Entry 6BZZ (X-ray diffraction, 2.05 A resolution); this record covers chain A.

[Chain A]
Name: Halogenase PltM
Source organism: Pseudomonas fluorescens (strain ATCC BAA-477 / NRRL B-23932 / Pf-5)
Notes: EC 3.8.1.1
UniProt: Q4KCZ3 (Q4KCZ3_PSEF5); numbering as in UniProt (aligned over 1-502)
Chain sequence (522 residues; row label = number of the first residue in the row; numbers below 1 keep their minus sign (Met-19 is residue -19)):
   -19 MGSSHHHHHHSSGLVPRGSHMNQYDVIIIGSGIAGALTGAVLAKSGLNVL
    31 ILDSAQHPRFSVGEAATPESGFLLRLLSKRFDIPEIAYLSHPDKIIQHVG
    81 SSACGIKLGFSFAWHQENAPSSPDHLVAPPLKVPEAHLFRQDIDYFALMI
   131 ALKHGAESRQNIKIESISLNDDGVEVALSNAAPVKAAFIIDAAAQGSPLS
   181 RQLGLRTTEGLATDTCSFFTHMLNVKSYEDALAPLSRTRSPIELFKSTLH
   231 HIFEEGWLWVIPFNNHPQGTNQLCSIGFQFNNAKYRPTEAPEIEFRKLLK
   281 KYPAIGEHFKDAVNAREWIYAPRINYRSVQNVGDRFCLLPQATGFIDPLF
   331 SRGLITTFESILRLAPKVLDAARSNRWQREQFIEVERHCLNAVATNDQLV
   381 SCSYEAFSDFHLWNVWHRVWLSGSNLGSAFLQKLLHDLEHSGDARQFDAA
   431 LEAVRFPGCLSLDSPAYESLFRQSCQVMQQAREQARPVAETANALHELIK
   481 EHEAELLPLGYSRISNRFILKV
Disordered / not traced: -19 to 1, 502
Sequence notes: initiating methionine (-19); expression tag (-18 to 0)
Metal / ion sites: Ca2+ near Asp5 (its only coordinating residue here)
Ligand contacts: FAD (flavin-adenine dinucleotide): Val42, Gly43, Ala174, Gln175, Ser197, Phe199, Trp239, Ile304, Tyr306, Gln321, Phe325, Pro328
From the paper describing this entry:
  - conformationally variable residues (loop rearrangement, side-chain flip): Ala172 to Pro178, Gln321
  - catalytic residues: Lys87 (proposed by the authors, not directly observed)

[In short]
Ligands of chain A: flavin-adenine dinucleotide. The paper reports the catalytic residue Lys87; conformational
variability at Ala172 and Gln321.
Chain A is Halogenase PltM (Pseudomonas fluorescens (strain ATCC BAA-477 / NRRL B-23932 / Pf-5)); the
structure, Crystal structure of halogenase PltM in complex with partially bound FAD, was determined by X-ray
diffraction, deposited together with 6BZA, 6BZI, 6BZN, 6BZQ and 6BZT.
